6FFZ - chains A and B of the 4 polymer chains in the assembly; structure by X-ray diffraction, 1.71 A resolution.

# Chain A (and B)
Protein: Alcohol dehydrogenase
Organism: Rhodococcus sp. M8
Notes: chain B of this document is another copy of the same molecule, construct and numbering; everything in this record applies to it too
UniProt: A0A1Q8I6M1 (A0A1Q8I6M1_9NOCA); residue numbers follow UniProt; this construct covers 1-345
Sequence (352 residues; row label = number of the first residue in the row):
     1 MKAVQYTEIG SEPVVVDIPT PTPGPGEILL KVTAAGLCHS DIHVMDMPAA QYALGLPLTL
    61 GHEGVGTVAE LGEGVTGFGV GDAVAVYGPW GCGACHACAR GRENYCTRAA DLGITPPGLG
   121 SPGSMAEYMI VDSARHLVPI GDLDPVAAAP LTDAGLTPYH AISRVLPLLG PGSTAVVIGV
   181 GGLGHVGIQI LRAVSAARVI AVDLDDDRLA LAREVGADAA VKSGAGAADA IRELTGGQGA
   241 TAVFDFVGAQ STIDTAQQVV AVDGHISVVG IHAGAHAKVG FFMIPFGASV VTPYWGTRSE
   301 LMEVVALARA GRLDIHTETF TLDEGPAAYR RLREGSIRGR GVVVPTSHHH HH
Disordered / not traced: 347-352
Sequence notes: engineered mutation His-43 (Phe in A0A1Q8I6M1), Leu-54 (Tyr in A0A1Q8I6M1); expression tag (346-352)
Bound ions: Zn2+ site 1: Cys-38, His-62, Asp-153; Zn2+ site 2: Cys-92, Cys-95, Cys-98, Cys-106
Residues lining bound ligands: NAD (nicotinamide-adenine-dinucleotide): Cys-38, His-39, Ser-40, His-43, Asp-153, Thr-157, Ile-178, Gly-179, Val-180, Gly-181, Gly-182, Leu-183, Val-202, Asp-203, Leu-204, Asp-205, Arg-208, Ser-223, Phe-246, Val-247, Ser-251, Thr-252, Val-269, Gly-270, Ile-271, Pro-293, Tyr-294, Trp-295, Leu-332, Gly-339, Arg-340

# Interface between chain A and chain B
Contacting residue pairs (17):
  Tyr-159(A) with Pro-171(B)
  Pro-171(A) with Tyr-159(B); Glu-303(B); Ala-306(B); Leu-307(B), hydrophobic
  Gly-172(A) with Ala-306(B)
  Ala-193(A) with Ser-195(B); Ala-196(B)
  Val-194(A) with Val-194(B)
  Ser-195(A) with Ala-193(B)
  Ala-196(A) with Ala-193(B); Leu-307(B), hydrophobic
  Glu-303(A) with Pro-171(B)
  Ala-306(A) with Pro-171(B); Gly-172(B)
  Leu-307(A) with Pro-171(B), hydrophobic; Ala-196(B), hydrophobic
Interface residues without a listed pair, chain A (11 interface residues in all): Arg-312
Interface residues without a listed pair, chain B (11 interface residues in all): Arg-312

# Overview
Chain A and chain B each contribute 11 residues to their interface. Ligands of chain A: NAD. Cys-38(A),
His-62(A) and Asp-153(A) coordinate Zn2+ site 1. Cys-92(A), Cys-95(A), Cys-98(A) and Cys-106(A) coordinate
Zn2+ site 2.
Both chains are Alcohol dehydrogenase (Rhodococcus sp. M8). Entry 6FFZ (Crystal structure of R. ruber ADH-A,
mutant F43H, Y54L) was determined by X-ray diffraction, deposited together with 6FFX.
